Entry 4DWG (X-ray diffraction, 2.01 A resolution); this record covers chain A.

Chain A:
Protein: Farnesyl pyrophosphate synthase
From: Trypanosoma cruzi
Notes: EC 2.5.1.10
UniProtKB: Q95WL3 (Q95WL3_TRYCR); residue numbers follow UniProt; this construct covers 1-362
Sequence (362 residues; numbered 1 to 362; the number before each row is that of its first residue):
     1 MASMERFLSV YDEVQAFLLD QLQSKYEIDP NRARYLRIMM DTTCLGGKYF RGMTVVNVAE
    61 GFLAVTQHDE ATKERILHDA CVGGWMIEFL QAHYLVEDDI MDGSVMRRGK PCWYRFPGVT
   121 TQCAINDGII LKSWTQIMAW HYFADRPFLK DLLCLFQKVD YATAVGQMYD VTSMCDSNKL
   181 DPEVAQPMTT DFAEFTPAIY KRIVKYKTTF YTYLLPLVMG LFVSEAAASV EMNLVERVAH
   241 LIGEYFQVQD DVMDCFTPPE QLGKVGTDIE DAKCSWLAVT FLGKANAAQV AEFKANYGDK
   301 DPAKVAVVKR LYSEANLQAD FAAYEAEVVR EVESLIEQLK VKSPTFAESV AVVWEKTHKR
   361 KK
Unresolved in the structure: 362
Metal / ion sites: Mg2+ site 1: Asp-98, Asp-102 (together with 0M8); Na+ site 1: Asp-176, Thr-190; Na+ site 2 near Glu-183 (its only coordinating residue here); Mg2+ site 2: Asp-250 (together with 0M8)
Ligand contacts:
  - 0M8 ([2-(heptylamino)ethane-1,1-diyl]bis(phosphonic acid)): Tyr-94, Leu-95, Glu-97, Asp-98, Met-101, Asp-102, Arg-107, Asn-126, Ile-129, Thr-163, Gln-167, Asp-170, Lys-207, Tyr-211, Gln-247, Asp-250, Lys-264
  - 0M8: Tyr-94, Leu-95, Glu-97, Asp-98, Met-101, Asp-102, Arg-107, Asn-126, Ile-129, Thr-163, Gln-167, Asp-170, Lys-207, Tyr-211, Gln-247, Asp-250, Asp-254, Lys-264, Asp-268
From the paper describing this entry:
  - conformationally variable residues (side-chain flip): Tyr-94, Gln-167
  - binding site for 0M8: Tyr-94, Ile-129
  - specificity-determining residues: His-93, Tyr-94, Ile-129 (proposed by the authors, not directly observed)

In short:
Ligands of chain A: compound 0M8 and 0M8. Asp-98 and Asp-102 coordinate Mg2+ site 1. The paper reports a
binding site for 0M8 at Tyr-94 and Ile-129; specificity determinants His-93, Tyr-94 and Ile-129.
Chain A is Farnesyl pyrophosphate synthase (Trypanosoma cruzi); the structure, Crystal structure of
Trypanosome cruzi farnesyl diphosphate synthase in complex with
[2-(n-heptylamino)ethane-1,1-diyl]bisphosphonic acid and Mg2+, was determined by X-ray diffraction, deposited
together with 4DWB, 4DXJ, 4DZW and 4E1E.
